6Y50 - chains 9 and v of the 9 polymer chains in the assembly; structure by electron microscopy, 4.10 A resolution (low resolution: residue-level contacts below are approximate; hydrogen-bond / salt-bridge calls are withheld).

[Chain 9]
Protein: Splicing factor 3A subunit 3
Source organism: Homo sapiens
UniProtKB: Q12874 (SF3A3_HUMAN); residues 1-501 here = UniProt positions 1-501
Chain sequence (501 residues; each row starts with the number of its first residue):
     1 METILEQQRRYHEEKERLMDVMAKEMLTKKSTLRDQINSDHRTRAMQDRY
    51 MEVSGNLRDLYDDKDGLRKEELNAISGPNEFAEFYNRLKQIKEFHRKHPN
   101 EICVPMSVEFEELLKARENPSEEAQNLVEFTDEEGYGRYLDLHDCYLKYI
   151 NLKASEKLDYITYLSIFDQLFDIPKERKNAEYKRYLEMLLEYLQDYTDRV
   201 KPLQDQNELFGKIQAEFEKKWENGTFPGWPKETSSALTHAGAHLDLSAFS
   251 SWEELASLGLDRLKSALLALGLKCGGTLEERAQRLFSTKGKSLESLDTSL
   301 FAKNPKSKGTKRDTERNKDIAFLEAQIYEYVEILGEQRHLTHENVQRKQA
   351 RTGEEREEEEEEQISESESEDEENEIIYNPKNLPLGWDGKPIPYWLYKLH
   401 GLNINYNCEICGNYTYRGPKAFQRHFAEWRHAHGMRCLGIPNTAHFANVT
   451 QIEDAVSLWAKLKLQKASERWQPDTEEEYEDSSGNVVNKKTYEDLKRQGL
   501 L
Disordered / not traced: 1-391, 499-501
UniProt features mapped onto this chain:
  - zinc finger: Y406 to C437 (Matrin-type)
  - motif: K175 to N179 (Nuclear localization signal)
  - modified residue: M1 (N-acetylmethionine), S54 (Phosphoserine), S121 (Phosphoserine), S295 (Phosphoserine), S299 (Phosphoserine), S365 (Phosphoserine), S367 (Phosphoserine), S369 (Phosphoserine), T475 (Phosphothreonine)

[Chain v]
Protein: Splicing factor 3B subunit 3
Source organism: Homo sapiens
UniProtKB: Q15393 (SF3B3_HUMAN); numbering as in UniProt (aligned over 1-1217)
Chain sequence (1217 residues; row label = number of the first residue in the row):
     1 MFLYNLTLQRATGISFAIHGNFSGTKQQEIVVSRGKILELLRPDPNTGKV
    51 HTLLTVEVFGVIRSLMAFRLTGGTKDYIVVGSDSGRIVILEYQPSKNMFE
   101 KIHQETFGKSGCRRIVPGQFLAVDPKGRAVMISAIEKQKLVYILNRDAAA
   151 RLTISSPLEAHKANTLVYHVVGVDVGFENPMFACLEMDYEEADNDPTGEA
   201 AANTQQTLTFYELDLGLNHVVRKYSEPLEEHGNFLITVPGGSDGPSGVLI
   251 CSENYITYKNFGDQPDIRCPIPRRRNDLDDPERGMIFVCSATHKTKSMFF
   301 FLAQTEQGDIFKITLETDEDMVTEIRLKYFDTVPVAAAMCVLKTGFLFVA
   351 SEFGNHYLYQIAHLGDDDEEPEFSSAMPLEEGDTFFFQPRPLKNLVLVDE
   401 LDSLSPILFCQIADLANEDTPQLYVACGRGPRSSLRVLRHGLEVSEMAVS
   451 ELPGNPNAVWTVRRHIEDEFDAYIIVSFVNATLVLSIGETVEEVTDSGFL
   501 GTTPTLSCSLLGDDALVQVYPDGIRHIRADKRVNEWKTPGKKTIVKCAVN
   551 QRQVVIALTGGELVYFEMDPSGQLNEYTERKEMSADVVCMSLANVPPGEQ
   601 RSRFLAVGLVDNTVRIISLDPSDCLQPLSMQALPAQPESLCIVEMGGTEK
   651 QDELGERGSIGFLYLNIGLQNGVLLRTVLDPVTGDLSDTRTRYLGSRPVK
   701 LFRVRMQGQEAVLAMSSRSWLSYSYQSRFHLTPLSYETLEFASGFASEQC
   751 PEGIVAISTNTLRILALEKLGAVFNQVAFPLQYTPRKFVIHPESNNLIII
   801 ETDHNAYTEATKAQRKQQMAEEMVEAAGEDERELAAEMAAAFLNENLPES
   851 IFGAPKAGNGQWASVIRVMNPIQGNTLDLVQLEQNEAAFSVAVCRFSNTG
   901 EDWYVLVGVAKDLILNPRSVAGGFVYTYKLVNNGEKLEFLHKTPVEEVPA
   951 AIAPFQGRVLIGVGKLLRVYDLGKKKLLRKCENKHIANYISGIQTIGHRV
  1001 IVSDVQESFIWVRYKRNENQLIIFADDTYPRWVTTASLLDYDTVAGADKF
  1051 GNICVVRLPPNTNDEVDEDPTGNKALWDRGLLNGASQKAEVIMNYHVGET
  1101 VLSLQKTTLIPGGSESLVYTTLSGGIGILVPFTSHEDHDFFQHVEMHLRS
  1151 EHPPLCGRDHLSFRSYYFPVKNVIDGDLCEQFNSMEPNKQKNVSEELDRT
  1201 PPEVSKKLEDIRTRYAF
Disordered / not traced: 381-382, 646-661, 692-694, 829-832, 1068-1082
UniProt features mapped onto this chain:
  - region: E105 to Q119 (Interaction with PHF5A, SF3B1 and SF3B5), N145 to Y168 (Interaction with PHF5A, SF3B1 and SF3B5), D193 to H231 (Interaction with SF3B1 and SF3B5), R786 to H804 (Interaction with SF3B1 and SF3B5), T1028 to K1049 (Interaction with SF3B1), T1100 to S1123 (Interaction with SF3B5)
  - site: G284 (Interaction with SF3B5), E306 (Interaction with SF3B5), E352 (Interaction with SF3B5), R429 (Interaction with SF3B5), N916 (Interaction with SF3B5), N988 (Interaction with SF3B1), K1171 (Interaction with SF3B1)
  - modified residue: S156 (Phosphoserine), T1200 (Phosphothreonine)

[Interface between chain 9 and chain v]
Pairs across the interface (9; chain 9 residue first):
  W471(9) - K980(v)
  Q472(9) - R979(v)
  Q472(9) - K980(v)
  Q472(9) - C981(v)
  Q472(9) - E982(v)
  D474(9) - L978(v)
  D474(9) - R979(v)
  D481(9) - K974(v)
  S482(9) - K974(v)
Other interface residues (no listed pair), chain 9 (7 interface residues in all): A467, P473
Other interface residues (no listed pair), chain v (8 interface residues in all): K975, K984

[Overview]
The interface between chain 9 and chain v involves 7 residues on one side and 8 on the other.
Chain 9 is Splicing factor 3A subunit 3 and chain v is Splicing factor 3B subunit 3, both from Homo sapiens;
the structure, 5'domain of human 17S U2 snRNP, was determined by electron microscopy.
